7XAQ - chains J and B of the 10 polymer chains in the assembly; structure by electron microscopy, 3.59 A resolution.

Chain J:
Molecule: fadD1
Source organism: Pseudomonas aeruginosa PAO1
Sequence (43 nucleotides; each row starts with the number of its first residue):
     1 TTCGGTCAAAAAAATGACCGAGACATTAGTCTCGGTCACGGTC

Chain B:
Molecule: Probable transcriptional regulator
Source organism: Pseudomonas aeruginosa PAO1
UniProt: Q9HZP1 (Q9HZP1_PSEAE); residue numbers follow UniProt; this construct covers 1-212
Amino-acid sequence (212 residues; row label = number of the first residue in the row):
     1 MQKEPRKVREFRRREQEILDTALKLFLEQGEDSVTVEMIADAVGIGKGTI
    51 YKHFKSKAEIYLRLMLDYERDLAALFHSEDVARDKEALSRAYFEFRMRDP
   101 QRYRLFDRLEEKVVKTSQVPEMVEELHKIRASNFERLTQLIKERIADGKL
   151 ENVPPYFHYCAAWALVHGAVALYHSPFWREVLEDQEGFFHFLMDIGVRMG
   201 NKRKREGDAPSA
Not modelled in the structure: 1-3, 205-212

Chain J / chain B interface:
Residue-residue contacts - 33 pairs, chain J then chain B:
  DT2(J) with Asp32(B), phosphate contact
  DC3(J) with Glu31(B), phosphate contact; Asp32(B), phosphate contact; Ser33(B), phosphate contact; Val34(B), hydrogen bond to the phosphate; Thr35(B), hydrogen bond to the sugar; Glu37(B), base contact; Lys112(B), hydrogen bond to the phosphate
  DG4(J) with Glu31(B), phosphate contact; Asp32(B), hydrogen bond to the phosphate; Thr35(B), base contact; Val36(B), phosphate contact; Glu37(B), base contact; Lys112(B), salt bridge to the phosphate; Val113(B), phosphate contact; Gln118(B), hydrogen bond to the sugar
  DG5(J) with Val36(B), phosphate contact; Glu37(B), base contact; Lys55(B), sugar contact; Ser56(B), base contact; Val113(B), phosphate contact; Gln118(B), phosphate contact; Val119(B), hydrogen bond to the phosphate; Glu121(B), phosphate contact
  DT6(J) with Tyr51(B), base contact; Lys55(B), phosphate contact; Ser56(B), base contact; Ala58(B), phosphate contact; Glu121(B), phosphate contact
  DC7(J) with Tyr51(B), hydrogen bond to the base; Lys55(B), base contact
  DA8(J) with Lys52(B), base contact
  DA9(J) with Lys52(B), base contact

Overview:
Chain J and chain B form an interface of 8 and 17 residues respectively; the contacts include 7 hydrogen bonds
and 1 salt bridge. Polar pairs include DC7(J)-Tyr51(B), DC3(J)-Thr35(B) and DG4(J)-Gln118(B).
Chain J is fadD1 and chain B is Probable transcriptional regulator, both from Pseudomonas aeruginosa PAO1; the
structure, Cryo-EM structure of PvrA-DNA complex, was determined by electron microscopy.
